Entry 6M0K (X-ray diffraction, 1.50 A resolution); this record covers chain A.

Chain A:
Molecule: 3C-like proteinase
From: Severe acute respiratory syndrome coronavirus 2
Notes: EC 3.4.22.69
UniProt: P0DTD1 (R1AB_SARS2); residues 1-304 here correspond to UniProt positions 3264-3567 (UniProt number = residue number + 3263)
Amino-acid sequence (304 residues; each row starts with the number of its first residue):
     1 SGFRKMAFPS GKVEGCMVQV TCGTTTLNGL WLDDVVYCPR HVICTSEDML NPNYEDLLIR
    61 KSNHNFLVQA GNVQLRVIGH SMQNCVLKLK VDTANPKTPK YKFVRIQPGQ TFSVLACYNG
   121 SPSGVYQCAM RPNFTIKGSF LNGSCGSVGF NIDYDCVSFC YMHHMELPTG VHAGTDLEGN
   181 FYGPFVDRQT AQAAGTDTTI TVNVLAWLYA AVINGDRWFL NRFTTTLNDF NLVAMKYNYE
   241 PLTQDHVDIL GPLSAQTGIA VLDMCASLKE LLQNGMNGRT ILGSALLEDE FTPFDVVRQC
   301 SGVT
Curated features (UniProtKB/Swiss-Prot):
  - active site: His-41 (For 3CL-PRO activity), Cys-145 (Nucleophile)
  - cross-link (Glycyl lysine isopeptide (Lys-Gly)): Lys-5 (interchain with G-Cter in ubiquitin), Lys-90 (interchain with G-Cter in ubiquitin)
Covalent attachments: compound FJC linked to Cys-145
Small-molecule neighbours: FJC (N-[(2S)-3-(3-fluorophenyl)-1-oxidanylidene-1-[[(2S)-1-oxidanylidene-3-[(3S)-2-oxidanylidenepyrrolidin-3-yl]propan-2-yl]amino]propan-2-yl]-1H-indole-2-carboxamide): Ser-1, His-41, Met-49, Phe-140, Leu-141, Asn-142, Gly-143, Ser-144, His-163, His-164, Met-165, Glu-166, Leu-167, Pro-168, His-172, Val-186, Asp-187, Arg-188, Gln-189, Gln-192
Reported in the primary citation:
  - binding site for FJC: His-41, Met-49, Cys-145, Met-165, Val-186, Asp-187, Arg-188, Gln-189

In short:
Compound FJC is covalently linked to Cys-145. Curated annotation (UniProt) lists active-site residues His-41
and Cys-145. From the paper: a binding site for FJC at His-41, Met-49 and Cys-145 among others.
Chain A is 3C-like proteinase (Severe acute respiratory syndrome coronavirus 2); the structure, The crystal
structure of COVID-19 main protease in complex with an inhibitor 11b, was determined by X-ray diffraction
(same publication as 6LZE).
